Entry 7JRJ (electron microscopy, 3.03 A resolution); this record covers chains G and H of the 15 polymer chains in the assembly.

# Chain G
Protein: Flagellar radial spoke protein 3
Source organism: Chlamydomonas reinhardtii
UniProtKB: P12759 (RSP3_CHLRE); residues 160-516 here = UniProt positions 160-516
Chain sequence (362 residues; each row starts with the number of its first residue):
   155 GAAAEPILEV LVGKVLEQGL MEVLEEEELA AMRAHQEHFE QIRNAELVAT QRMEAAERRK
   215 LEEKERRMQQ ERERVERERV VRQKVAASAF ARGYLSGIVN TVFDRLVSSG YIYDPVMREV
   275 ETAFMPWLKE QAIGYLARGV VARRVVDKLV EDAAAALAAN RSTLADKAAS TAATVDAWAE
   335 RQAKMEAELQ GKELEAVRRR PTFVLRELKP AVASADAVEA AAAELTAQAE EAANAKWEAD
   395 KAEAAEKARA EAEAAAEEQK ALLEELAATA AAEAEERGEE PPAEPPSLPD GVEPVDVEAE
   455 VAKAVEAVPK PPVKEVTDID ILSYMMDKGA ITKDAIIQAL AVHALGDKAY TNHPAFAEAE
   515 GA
Unresolved in the structure: 155-279, 390-469, 508-516
Differences from the reference sequence: expression tag (155-159)

# Chain H
Protein: Flagellar radial spoke protein 5
Source organism: Chlamydomonas reinhardtii
Notes: EC 1.-.-.-
UniProtKB: Q27YU7 (RSP5_CHLRE); numbering as in UniProt (aligned over 1-527)
Chain sequence (527 residues; each row starts with the number of its first residue):
     1 MSEPGEEPVA APAGPAPDPV LNELYGSERP AVELLPGVPL SPIVNSCWLP ADAKAMLAES
    61 WIPVPPEDAG EEAGPPPPAF EAAAPEYNEL VRRLAKTAPF RKWNELTIQA KQLEQEVAGL
   121 KGPDAEAKQA ELENVKVQIA DAEAAVAEVK QSFSDDPLSL TGWMQALTDL ADGGMTTFEV
   181 SGQGWPYCSL RQLFGEMPSA APPAGFFDGV ERVLGTFKRR YEKERGPGSV QLMLKLAPNV
   241 FSDAWSTGGA PAAVAAVEAY VERARANVFG PDGGVTPEGV PEPLDLVQLV WWDFAAADPL
   301 PVLKALQRMA TDQLQVDEDS GEVSVSEPKK IRGIGLVDFP ADRLKAAIQA GVPITCVQVE
   361 HSVLVRSAQP VLDLCAKYGI KVLARGGTLG GLLSAKYLGA PPPDPVRGDA DLDSVPGCLD
   421 AVNNVGGWAR LQAALAVIKG IADKHGVKPE TVALRWQIDA GCFPLVTTRW SSRVWRQFGY
   481 EGWSSFEVSG GRPGVDGPLF QVESFLDVED VRALAGLAAV HLGPKAG
Unresolved in the structure: 1-15, 65-78, 118-125, 318-321, 519-527
Swiss-Prot annotation at these positions:
  - modified residue (Asymmetric dimethylarginine): Arg191, Arg366

# Chain G / chain H interface
Contacting residue pairs (45):
  Thr325(G) - Gly399(H)
  Thr325(G) - Pro401(H)
  Thr328(G) - Gly399(H)  hydrogen bond (side chain-backbone)
  Val329(G) - Pro401(H)
  Trp332(G) - Lys396(H)
  Trp332(G) - Asp411(H)
  Trp332(G) - Arg476(H)
  Arg335(G) - Glu481(H)  salt bridge
  Gln336(G) - Glu481(H)
  Met339(G) - Glu481(H)
  Leu343(G) - Gly482(H)
  Leu343(G) - Ser485(H)
  Ala350(G) - Glu487(H)
  Val351(G) - Ala82(H)
  Val351(G) - Ala83(H)  hydrophobic
  Arg354(G) - Ala82(H)  hydrogen bond (side chain-backbone)
  Arg354(G) - Asn88(H)  hydrogen bond
  Arg354(G) - Glu487(H)  salt bridge
  Pro355(G) - Phe80(H)  hydrophobic
  Val358(G) - Phe80(H)  hydrophobic
  Ser477(G) - Ala79(H)
  Met480(G) - Ala79(H)
  Met480(G) - Phe80(H)  hydrophobic
  Lys487(G) - Glu86(H)
  Lys487(G) - Tyr87(H)
  Asp488(G) - Lys150(H)  salt bridge
  Ile491(G) - Glu86(H)
  Ile491(G) - Val91(H)
  Ile491(G) - Lys150(H)
  Gln492(G) - Trp103(H)
  Leu494(G) - Tyr87(H)
  Ala495(G) - Ala95(H)
  Ala495(G) - Phe100(H)  hydrophobic
  Val496(G) - Phe100(H)  hydrophobic
  Ala498(G) - Ala95(H)  hydrophobic
  Leu499(G) - Ala95(H)
  Leu499(G) - Asn104(H)
  Lys502(G) - Glu23(H)  salt bridge
  Lys502(G) - Asn104(H)  hydrogen bond (backbone-side chain)
  Ala503(G) - Asn104(H)
  Tyr504(G) - Asn104(H)  hydrogen bond (backbone-side chain)
  Tyr504(G) - Thr107(H)
  Asn506(G) - Ile108(H)
  Asn506(G) - Lys111(H)  hydrogen bond (backbone-side chain)
  His507(G) - Lys111(H)  hydrogen bond (backbone-side chain)
Other interface residues (no listed pair), chain G (35 interface residues in all): Lys346, Glu347, Ile473, Leu476, Asp481, Ile490
Other interface residues (no listed pair), chain H (31 interface residues in all): Leu90, Arg101, Ala395, Ala400, Val488

# In short
Chain G and chain H form an interface of 35 and 31 residues respectively; the contacts include 7 hydrogen
bonds and 4 salt bridges. Polar contacts include Arg335(G)-Glu481(H), Arg354(G)-Glu487(H) and
Asp488(G)-Lys150(H).
Here chain G is Flagellar radial spoke protein 3 and chain H is Flagellar radial spoke protein 5, both from
Chlamydomonas reinhardtii. Entry 7JRJ (Chlamydomonas reinhardtii radial spoke head and neck (recombinant)) was
determined by electron microscopy, deposited together with 7JR9.
